8IA8 - chains C and S of the 6 polymer chains in the assembly; structure by electron microscopy, 2.86 A resolution.

# Chain C
Molecule: Guanine nucleotide-binding protein G(i) subunit alpha-1
Source organism: Homo sapiens
UniProt: P63096 (GNAI1_HUMAN); numbering as in UniProt (aligned over 4-354)
Sequence (351 residues; each row starts with the number of its first residue):
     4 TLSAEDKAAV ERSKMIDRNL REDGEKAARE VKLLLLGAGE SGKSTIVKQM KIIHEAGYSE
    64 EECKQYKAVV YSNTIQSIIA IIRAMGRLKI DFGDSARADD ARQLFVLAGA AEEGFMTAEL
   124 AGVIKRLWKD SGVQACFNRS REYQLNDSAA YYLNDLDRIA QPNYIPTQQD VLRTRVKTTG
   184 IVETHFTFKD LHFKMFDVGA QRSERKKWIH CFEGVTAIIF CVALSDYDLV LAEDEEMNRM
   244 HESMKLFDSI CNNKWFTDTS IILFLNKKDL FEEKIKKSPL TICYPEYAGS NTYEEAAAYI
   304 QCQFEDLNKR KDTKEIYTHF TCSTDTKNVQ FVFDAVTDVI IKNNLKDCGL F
Not modelled in the structure: 54-181, 234-240
Differences from the reference sequence: engineered mutation Ala203 (Gly in P63096), Ser326 (Ala in P63096)
Curated features (UniProtKB/Swiss-Prot):
  - region: Lys35 to Thr48 (G1 motif), Asp173 to Thr181 (G2 motif), Phe196 to Gly202, Gln204, Arg205 (G3 motif), Ile265 to Asp272 (G4 motif), Thr324, Cys325, Thr327 to Thr329 (G5 motif)
  - binding site (GTP): Glu43 to Thr48, Ser151, Leu175 to Thr181, Asp200 to Gly202, Gln204, Asn269 to Asp272
  - binding site (Mg(2+)): Ser47, Thr181
  - modified residue: Arg178 (ADP-ribosylarginine), Gln204 (Deamidated glutamine), Cys351 (ADP-ribosylcysteine)
  - natural variant: Gly40 (G40C: In NEDHISB; G40R: In NEDHISB), Gly45 (G45D: In NEDHISB), Thr48 (T48I: In NEDHISB; T48K: In NEDHISB), Gln52 (Q52P: In NEDHISB), Ser75 (deletion: In NEDHISB; uncertain significance), Gln172 (deletion: In NEDHISB), Asp173 (D173V: In NEDHISB), Glu186 to Phe189 (deletion: In NEDHISB; uncertain significance), Cys224 (C224Y: In NEDHISB), Lys270 (K270N: In NEDHISB; K270R: In NEDHISB), Asp272 (D272G: In NEDHISB), Val332 (V332E: In NEDHISB; uncertain significance)
  - mutagenesis: Gly42 (G42R: Abolishes switch to an activated conformation and dissociation from beta and gamma subunits upon GTP binding. Abolishes interaction with RGS family members), Glu116 (E116L: Enhances interaction (inactive GDP-bound) with RGS14), Gln147 (Q147L: Enhances interaction (inactive GDP-bound) with RGS14), Glu245 (E245L: Enhances interaction (inactive GDP-bound) with RGS14)

# Chain S
Molecule: scFv16
Source organism: Vicugna pacos
Notes: antibody fragment or engineered binder
Sequence (247 residues; numbered 1 to 247; the number before each row is that of its first residue):
     1 DVQLVESGGG LVQPGGSRKL SCSASGFAFS SFGMHWVRQA PEKGLEWVAY ISSGSGTIYY
    61 ADTVKGRFTI SRDDPKNTLF LQMTSLRSED TAMYYCVRSI YYYGSSPFDF WGQGTTLTVS
   121 SGGGGSGGGG SGGGGSDIVM TQATSSVPVT PGESVSISCR SSKSLLHSNG NTYLYWFLQR
   181 PGQSPQLLIY RMSNLASGVP DRFSGSGSGT AFTLTISRLE AEDVGVYYCM QHLEYPLTFG
   241 AGTKLEL
Not modelled in the structure: 122-135
Disulfides: Cys22-Cys96, Cys159-Cys229

# Interface between chain C and chain S
Pairs across the interface - 21 pairs, chain C then chain S:
  Thr4(C) - His167(S)
  Ser6(C) - His167(S)
  Ser6(C) - Tyr173(S)  hydrogen bond
  Ser6(C) - Leu233(S)
  Ala7(C) - His232(S)
  Ala7(C) - Leu233(S)
  Glu8(C) - Tyr173(S)
  Glu8(C) - Tyr175(S)  hydrogen bond
  Glu8(C) - Arg191(S)  salt bridge
  Glu8(C) - His232(S)
  Asp9(C) - Asn169(S)  hydrogen bond
  Ala11(C) - Tyr101(S)  hydrophobic
  Ala12(C) - Tyr101(S)
  Glu14(C) - Ser52(S)
  Glu14(C) - Ser53(S)
  Glu14(C) - Gly56(S)
  Glu14(C) - Thr57(S)  hydrogen bond
  Arg15(C) - Ile100(S)
  Arg15(C) - Tyr101(S)
  Arg15(C) - Tyr102(S)
  Met18(C) - Ser53(S)
Interface residues without a listed pair, chain C (11 interface residues in all): Leu5
Interface residues without a listed pair, chain S (18 interface residues in all): Gly54, Pro107, Glu234, Tyr235

# Overview
11 residues of chain C face 18 of chain S across their interface, with 4 hydrogen bonds and 1 salt bridge.
Among the polar pairs are Glu8(C)-Arg191(S), Ser6(C)-Tyr173(S) and Glu8(C)-Tyr175(S).
Chain C is Guanine nucleotide-binding protein G(i) subunit alpha-1 (Homo sapiens) and chain S is scFv16
(Vicugna pacos); the structure, Cryo-EM structure of C3aR-Gi-scFv16 bound with E7 peptide, was determined by
electron microscopy.
